PDB entry 7FM2 | X-ray diffraction, 1.72 A resolution | chains A and B

Chain A:
Name: Pre-mRNA-splicing factor 8
From: Saccharomyces cerevisiae S288C
UniProtKB: P33334 (PRP8_YEAST); numbering as in UniProt (aligned over 1836-2090)
Sequence (258 residues; each row starts with the number of its first residue):
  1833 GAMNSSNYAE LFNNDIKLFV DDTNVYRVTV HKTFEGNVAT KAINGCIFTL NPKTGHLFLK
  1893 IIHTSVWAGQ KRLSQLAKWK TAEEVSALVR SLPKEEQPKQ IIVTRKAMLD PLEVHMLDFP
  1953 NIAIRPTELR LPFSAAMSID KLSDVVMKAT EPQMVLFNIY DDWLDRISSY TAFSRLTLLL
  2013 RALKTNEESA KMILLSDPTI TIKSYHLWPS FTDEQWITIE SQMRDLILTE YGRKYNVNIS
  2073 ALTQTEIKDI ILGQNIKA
Not modelled in the structure: 2070-2090
Differences from the reference sequence: expression tag (1833-1835)
Swiss-Prot annotation at these positions:
  - mutagenesis: Asp1853 (D1853A: Alters protein folding. Severely impaired growth. Strongly reduced growth at 35 degrees Celsius; when associated with A-1854; D1853N: Reduced growth at 30 degrees Celsius ...), Asp1854 (D1854A: Reduced growth at 30 degrees Celsius. Strongly reduced growth at 16 degrees Celsius. Strongly reduced growth at 35 degrees Celsius; when associated with A-1853 ...), Thr1855 (T1855A: Reduced growth at 30 degrees Celsius. Strongly reduced growth at 16 degrees Celsius), Thr1936 (T1936A: Reduced growth at 30 degrees Celsius. Strongly reduced growth at 16 degrees Celsius), Arg1937 (R1937K: Severely impaired growth. Reduced growth at 30 degrees Celsius. Strongly reduced growth at 16 degrees Celsius)

Chain B:
Name: A1 cistron-splicing factor AAR2
From: Saccharomyces cerevisiae S288C
UniProtKB: P32357 (AAR2_YEAST); aligned to UniProt positions 1-317 over residues 1-317
Sequence (308 residues; row label = number of the first residue in the row; note: 13 numbers in that range are skipped by the numbering (no residue carries them; nothing is unmodelled there); numbers below 1 keep their minus sign (Gly-3 is residue -3)):
    -3 GAMAMNTVPF TSAPIEVTIG IDQYSFNVKE NQPFHGIKDI PIGHVHVIHF QHADNSSMRY
    57 GYWFDCRMGN FYIQYDPKDG LYKMMEERDG AKFENIVHNF KERQMMVSYP KIDEDDTWYN
   117 LTEFVQMDKI RKIVRKDENQ FSYVDSSMTT VQENEL
   166 SSSSSDPAHS LNYTVINFKS REAIRPGHEM EDFLDKSYYL NTVMLQGIFK NSSNYFGELQ
   226 FAFLNAMFFG NYGSSLQWHA MIELICSSAT VPKHMLDKLD EILYYQIKTL PEQYSDILLN
   286 ERVWNICLYS SFQKNSLHNT EKIMENKYPE LL
Not modelled in the structure: -3 to 0, 166-169
Differences from the reference sequence: expression tag (-3 to 0); conflict Ser166 (Leu153 in P32357), Ser167 (Lys154 in P32357), Ser170 (Asp in P32357)
Ligand contacts: (2R)-1-(1H-indol-3-yl)propan-2-amine (VS7): Pro5, Thr7, Tyr68, Gln70, Glu83, Lys88, Phe89, Ile92
Swiss-Prot annotation at these positions:
  - region: Leu261 to Ile282 (Leucine-zipper)
  - modified residue: Ser253 (Phosphoserine), Thr274 (Phosphothreonine)

Chain A / chain B interface:
Contacting residue pairs - 17 pairs, chain A then chain B:
  Gln1907(A) - Met195(B)
  Gln1907(A) - Leu199(B)
  Leu1908(A) - Met195(B)  hydrophobic
  Trp1911(A) - Glu194(B)
  Trp1911(A) - Met195(B)  hydrophobic
  Trp1911(A) - Phe198(B)  hydrophobic
  Asp1942(A) - Lys184(B)  salt bridge
  Glu1945(A) - Lys184(B)  salt bridge
  Val1946(A) - Ile189(B)  hydrophobic
  Val1946(A) - Glu194(B)
  Val1946(A) - Phe198(B)  hydrophobic
  His1947(A) - Glu194(B)  salt bridge
  Leu1949(A) - Lys184(B)
  Leu1949(A) - Ser185(B)
  Leu1949(A) - Arg186(B)
  Leu1949(A) - Ile189(B)  hydrophobic
  Asp1950(A) - Arg186(B)  salt bridge

In short:
9 residues of chain A face 8 of chain B across their interface; the contacts include 4 salt bridges. Among the
polar pairs are Asp1942(A)-Lys184(B), Glu1945(A)-Lys184(B) and His1947(A)-Glu194(B). Chain B binds
(2R)-1-(1H-indol-3-yl)propan-2-amine. From UniProt: 5 mutagenesis sites on chain A.
Chain A is Pre-mRNA-splicing factor 8 and chain B is A1 cistron-splicing factor AAR2, both from Saccharomyces
cerevisiae S288C; the structure, PanDDA analysis group deposition -- Aar2/RNaseH in complex with fragment
P05H04 from the F2X-Universal Library, was determined by X-ray diffraction, deposited together with 5ST0,
5ST1, 5ST2, 5ST3, 5ST4, 5ST5 and 248 further entries.
